Entry 7M12 (electron microscopy, 4.00 A resolution); this record covers chains B and A.

Chain B (and A):
Protein: Capsid protein
Source organism: Trichomonas vaginalis virus 2
Notes: chain A of this document is another copy of the same molecule, construct and numbering; everything in this record applies to it too
UniProtKB: Q9JE95 (Q9JE95_9VIRU); residue numbers follow UniProt; this construct covers 37-701
Chain sequence (665 residues; each row starts with the number of its first residue):
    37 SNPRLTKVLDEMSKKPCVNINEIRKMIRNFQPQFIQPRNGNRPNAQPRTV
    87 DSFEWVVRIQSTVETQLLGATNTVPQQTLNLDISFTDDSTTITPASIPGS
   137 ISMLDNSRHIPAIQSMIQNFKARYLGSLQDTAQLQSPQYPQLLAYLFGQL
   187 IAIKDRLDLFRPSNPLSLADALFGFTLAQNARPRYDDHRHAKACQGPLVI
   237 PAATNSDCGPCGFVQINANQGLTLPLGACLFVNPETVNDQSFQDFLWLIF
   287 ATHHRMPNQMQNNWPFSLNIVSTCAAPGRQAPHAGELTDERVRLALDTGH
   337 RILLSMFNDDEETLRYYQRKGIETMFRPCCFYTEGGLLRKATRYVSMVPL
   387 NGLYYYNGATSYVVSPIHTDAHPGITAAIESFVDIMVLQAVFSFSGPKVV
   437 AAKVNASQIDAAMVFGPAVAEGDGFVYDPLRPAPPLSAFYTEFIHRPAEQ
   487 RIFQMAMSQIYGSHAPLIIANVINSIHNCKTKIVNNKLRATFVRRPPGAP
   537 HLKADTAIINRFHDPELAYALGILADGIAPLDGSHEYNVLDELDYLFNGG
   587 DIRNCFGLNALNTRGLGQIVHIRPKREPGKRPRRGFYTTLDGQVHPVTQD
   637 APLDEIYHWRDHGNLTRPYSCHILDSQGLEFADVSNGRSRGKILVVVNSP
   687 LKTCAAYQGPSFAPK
From the paper describing this entry:
  - self-association interface (contacts with another copy of this molecule): Ser-671 to Arg-674

Interface between chain B and chain A:
Contacting residue pairs (38; chain B residue first):
  Ser-132(B) / Lys-688(A)
  Tyr-160(B) / Ala-395(A)
  Leu-161(B) / Arg-337(A)
  Leu-161(B) / Ser-397(A)
  Leu-161(B) / Tyr-398(A)
  Gly-162(B) / Ala-395(A)
  Gly-162(B) / Thr-396(A)
  Gly-162(B) / Tyr-398(A)
  Ser-163(B) / Thr-396(A)  hydrogen bond (backbone-backbone)
  Ser-163(B) / Ser-397(A)
  Gln-169(B) / Lys-61(A)
  Gln-169(B) / Tyr-398(A)
  Gln-169(B) / Val-399(A)
  Gln-169(B) / Val-400(A)  hydrogen bond (side chain-backbone)
  Leu-258(B) / Tyr-398(A)  hydrogen bond (backbone-side chain)
  Leu-262(B) / Arg-64(A)
  Leu-262(B) / Asn-65(A)
  Leu-262(B) / Thr-405(A)
  Leu-262(B) / Asp-406(A)
  Leu-262(B) / Ala-407(A)
  Gln-444(B) / Thr-107(A)  hydrogen bond
  Gln-444(B) / Arg-600(A)
  Ile-445(B) / Arg-600(A)
  Ile-445(B) / Gln-604(A)
  Ile-445(B) / Ile-605(A)  hydrophobic
  Asp-446(B) / Arg-674(A)
  Tyr-463(B) / Thr-107(A)
  Pro-470(B) / Thr-107(A)
  Pro-471(B) / Gln-102(A)
  Ala-474(B) / Gln-102(A)
  Ala-474(B) / Leu-103(A)
  Ala-474(B) / Leu-104(A)
  Ala-474(B) / Gly-105(A)  hydrogen bond (backbone-backbone)
  Ala-474(B) / Ala-106(A)
  Thr-477(B) / Leu-104(A)
  Thr-477(B) / Leu-680(A)
  Glu-478(B) / Leu-104(A)
  His-513(B) / Leu-680(A)
Also at the interface, not in a pair above, chain B (30 interface residues in all): Ala-131, Lys-157, Leu-164, Thr-259, Leu-260, Gly-263, Ala-447, Phe-461, Val-462, Phe-475, His-481, Lys-516
Also at the interface, not in a pair above, chain A (32 interface residues in all): Glu-100, Asn-108, Thr-109, Ser-570, Gly-601, Val-682, Asn-684

Summary:
Chain B and chain A form an interface of 30 and 32 residues respectively, with 5 hydrogen bonds. Polar
contacts include Gln-169(B)/Val-400(A), Leu-258(B)/Tyr-398(A) and Gln-444(B)/Thr-107(A). From the paper: a
self-association interface involving Ser-671(B).
Chain B and chain A are both Capsid protein (Trichomonas vaginalis virus 2); the structure, TVV2 capsid
protein, was determined by electron microscopy together with 7LWY from the same study.
